Entry 7KAO (electron microscopy, 4.00 A resolution); this record covers chains D and F of the 6 polymer chains in the assembly.

== Chain D ==
Protein: Protein translocation protein SEC63
From: Saccharomyces cerevisiae (strain ATCC 204508 / S288c)
UniProtKB: P14906 (SEC63_YEAST); numbering as in UniProt (aligned over 2-663)
Amino-acid sequence (662 residues; each row starts with the number of its first residue):
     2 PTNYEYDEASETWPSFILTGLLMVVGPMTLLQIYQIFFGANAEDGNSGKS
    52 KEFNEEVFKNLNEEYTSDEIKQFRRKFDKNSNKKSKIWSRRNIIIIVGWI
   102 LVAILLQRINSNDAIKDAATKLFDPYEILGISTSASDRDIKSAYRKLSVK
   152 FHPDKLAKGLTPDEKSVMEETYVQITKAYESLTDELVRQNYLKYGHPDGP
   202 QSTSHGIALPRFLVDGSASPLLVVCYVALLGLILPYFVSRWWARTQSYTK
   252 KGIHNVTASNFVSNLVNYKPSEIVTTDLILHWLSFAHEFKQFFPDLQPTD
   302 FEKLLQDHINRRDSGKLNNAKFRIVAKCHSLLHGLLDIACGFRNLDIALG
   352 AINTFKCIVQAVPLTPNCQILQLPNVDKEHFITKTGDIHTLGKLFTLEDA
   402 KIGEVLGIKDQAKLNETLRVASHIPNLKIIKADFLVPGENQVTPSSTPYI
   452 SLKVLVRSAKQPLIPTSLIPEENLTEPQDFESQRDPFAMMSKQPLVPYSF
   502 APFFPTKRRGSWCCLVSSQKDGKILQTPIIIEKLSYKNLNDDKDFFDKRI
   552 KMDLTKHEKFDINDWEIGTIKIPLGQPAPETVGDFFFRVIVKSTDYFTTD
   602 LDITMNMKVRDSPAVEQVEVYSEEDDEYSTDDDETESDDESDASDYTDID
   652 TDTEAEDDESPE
Unresolved in the structure: 2, 37-53, 79-92, 116-201, 613-663
Curated features (UniProtKB/Swiss-Prot):
  - modified residue: Ser512 (Phosphoserine)
  - mutagenesis: Ala179 (A179T: Temperature-sensitive), Pro426 (P426L: Temperature-sensitive), Ile431 (I431N: Temperature-sensitive), Pro503 (P503A: Temperature-sensitive), Gly511 (G511R: Temperature-sensitive), Thr652 (T652A: Abolishes interaction with SEC62; defect in protein translocation), Thr654 (T654A: Abolishes interaction with SEC62; defect in protein translocation)
Reported in the primary citation:
  - mutagenesis - E440R/F481S: unchanged growth
  - mutagenesis - E440R/F481S: decreased growth in response to pore-mutant (PM) Sec61alpha

== Chain F ==
Protein: Translocation protein SEC72
From: Saccharomyces cerevisiae (strain ATCC 204508 / S288c)
UniProtKB: P39742 (SEC72_YEAST); numbering as in UniProt (aligned over 1-193)
Amino-acid sequence (193 residues; each row starts with the number of its first residue):
     1 MVTLEYNANSKLITASDAVVALSTETNIDQINVLTTSLIGETNPNFTPQP
    51 NEALSKMIKGLFESGMKNLQQKKLNEALKNVSLAIEMAQRKRAPWEAFAI
   101 QLPELHFMLRSKIDLCLILGKHLEALQDLDFLLGTGLIQPDVFVRKADCL
   151 LKLRQWEEARATCERGLALAPEDMKLRALLIETARNLAEYNGE
Unresolved in the structure: 1-2, 193

== How chain D and chain F interact ==
Pairs across the interface - 22 pairs, chain D then chain F:
  His390(D) with Tyr190(F)
  Thr391(D) with Tyr190(F); Asn191(F), hydrogen bond
  Gly393(D) with Asn191(F)
  Lys394(D) with Asn191(F), hydrogen bond (backbone-backbone)
  Thr397(D) with Gly192(F)
  Gln520(D) with Glu164(F); Arg165(F); Ala168(F); Leu169(F)
  Lys521(D) with Ile138(F); Arg165(F)
  Asp522(D) with Arg165(F), hydrogen bond (backbone-side chain)
  Gly523(D) with Arg165(F)
  Lys549(D) with Asn191(F)
  Phe587(D) with Ala168(F)
  Arg589(D) with Ala161(F)
  Asp603(D) with Glu157(F); Arg160(F), hydrogen bond (backbone-side chain); Glu164(F)
  Ile604(D) with Glu164(F)
  Thr605(D) with Glu164(F), hydrogen bond (backbone-side chain)
Interface residues without a listed pair, chain D (17 interface residues in all): Pro367, Thr600
Interface residues without a listed pair, chain F (12 interface residues in all): Leu167

== In short ==
17 residues of chain D face 12 of chain F across their interface; the contacts include 5 hydrogen bonds. Polar
contacts include Thr391(D)-Asn191(F), Asp522(D)-Arg165(F) and Asp603(D)-Arg160(F). From UniProt: 7 mutagenesis
sites on chain D. From the paper: E440R/F481S of chain D reduce growth in response to pore-mutant (PM)
Sec61alpha; E440R/F481S of chain D leave growth unchanged.
Chain D is Protein translocation protein SEC63 and chain F is Translocation protein SEC72, both from
Saccharomyces cerevisiae (strain ATCC 204508 / S288c); the structure, Cryo-EM structure of the Sec complex
from S. cerevisiae, Sec61 pore mutant, class without Sec62, was determined by electron microscopy (same
publication as 7KAH, 7KAI, 7KAJ, 7KAK, 7KAL, 7KAM and 8 further entries).
